3ODE - chains A and D of the 3 polymer chains in the assembly; structure by X-ray diffraction, 2.95 A resolution.

== Chain A ==
Protein: Poly [ADP-ribose] polymerase 1
Source organism: Homo sapiens
Notes: EC 2.4.2.30; fragment: PARP-1 zinc finger 2, Zn2
UniProt: P09874 (PARP1_HUMAN); residue numbers follow UniProt; this construct covers 105-206
Chain sequence (111 residues; numbered 104 to 214; the number before each row is that of its first residue):
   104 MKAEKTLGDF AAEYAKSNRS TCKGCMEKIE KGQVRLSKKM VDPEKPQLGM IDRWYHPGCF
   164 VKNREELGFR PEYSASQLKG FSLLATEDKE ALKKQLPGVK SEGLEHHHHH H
Unresolved in the structure: 104-109, 201-214
Differences from the reference sequence: expression tag (104, 207-214)
UniProt features mapped onto this chain:
  - zinc finger: Phe113 to Lys203 (PARP-type 2)
  - binding site (Zn(2+)): Cys125, Cys128, His159, Cys162
  - modified residue: Lys105 (N6-acetyllysine), Lys131 (N6-acetyllysine), Ser177 (Phosphoserine), Ser179 (Phosphoserine), Ser185 (Phosphoserine)
  - cross-link (Glycyl lysine isopeptide (Lys-Gly)): Lys192 (interchain with G-Cter in SUMO2), Lys203 (interchain with G-Cter in SUMO1)
  - mutagenesis: Lys119 to Ser120 (Abolished prolonged residence (trapping) to chromatin), Arg122 (R122A: Strongly decreased DNA-binding), Arg138 (R138E: Abolished binding to DNA strand breaks), Leu151 to Ile154 (Abolished DNA-binding)
Bound ions: Zn2+: Cys125, Cys128, His159, Cys162
From the paper describing this entry:
  - mutagenesis - R138A, L151A/I154A: abolished binding to DNA
  - mutagenesis - R122A (80-fold): decreased binding to DNA

== Chain D ==
Molecule: 8-nt DNA strand
Sequence (8 nucleotides; each row starts with the number of its first residue):
     1 CGCTTGGG

== How chain A and chain D interact ==
Contacting residue pairs (6; chain A residue first):
  Asn121(A) with DG6(D), sugar contact
  Arg122(A) with DT4(D), hydrogen bond to the base; DT5(D), hydrogen bond to the sugar; DG6(D), hydrogen bond to the sugar
  Lys134(A) with DG7(D), salt bridge to the phosphate
  Leu151(A) with DC1(D), base contact

== Overview ==
4 residues of chain A and 5 residues of chain D are in contact, with 3 hydrogen bonds and 1 salt bridge. Among
the polar pairs are Arg122(A)-DT4(D), Arg122(A)-DT5(D) and Arg122(A)-DG6(D). The paper reports that R138A and
L151A/I154A of chain A abolish binding to DNA; R122A of chain A reduces binding to DNA.
Here chain A is Poly [ADP-ribose] polymerase 1 (Homo sapiens) and chain D is an 8-nt DNA strand. Entry 3ODE
(Human PARP-1 zinc finger 2 (Zn2) bound to DNA) was determined by X-ray diffraction (same publication as 3OD8,
3ODA and 3ODC).
